1WNL - chains A and B; structure by X-ray diffraction, 1.60 A resolution.

[Chain A (and B)]
Molecule: biotin--[acetyl-CoA-carboxylase] ligase
From: Pyrococcus horikoshii
Notes: EC 6.3.4.15; chain B of this document is another copy of the same molecule, construct and numbering; everything in this record applies to it too
UniProt: O57883 (O57883_PYRHO); residue numbers follow UniProt; this construct covers 1-235
Sequence (235 residues; numbered 1 to 235; the number before each row is that of its first residue):
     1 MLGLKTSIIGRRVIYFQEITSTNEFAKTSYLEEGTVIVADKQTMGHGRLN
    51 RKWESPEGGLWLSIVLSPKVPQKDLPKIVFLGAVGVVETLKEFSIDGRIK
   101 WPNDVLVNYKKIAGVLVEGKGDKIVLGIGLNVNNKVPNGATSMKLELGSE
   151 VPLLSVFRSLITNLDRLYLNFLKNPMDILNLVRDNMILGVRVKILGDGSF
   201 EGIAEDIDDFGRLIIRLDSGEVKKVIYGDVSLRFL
Small-molecule neighbours: ADP (adenosine-5'-diphosphate): Gly47, Arg48, Leu49, Asn50, Arg51, Lys52, Trp53, Glu54, Trp61, Lys111, Asn131, Pro137, Ala140, Ser231, Arg233

[Interface between chain A and chain B]
Residue-residue contacts - 50 pairs, chain A then chain B:
  Met1(A) with Tyr15(B); Val38(B), hydrophobic; Ala39(B); Asp40(B), hydrogen bond (backbone-side chain); Leu153(B); Leu154(B), hydrophobic; Phe157(B), hydrophobic
  Leu2(A) with Tyr15(B); Asp40(B)
  Gly3(A) with Tyr15(B); Asp40(B), hydrogen bond (backbone-side chain)
  Leu4(A) with Tyr15(B), hydrogen bond (backbone-side chain); Gln17(B); Asp40(B)
  Lys5(A) with Glu57(B), salt bridge
  Thr6(A) with Gln17(B), hydrogen bond
  Gly10(A) with Tyr15(B); Gln17(B), hydrogen bond (backbone-side chain)
  Arg11(A) with Phe16(B); Gln17(B), hydrogen bond (backbone-backbone)
  Arg12(A) with Tyr15(B); Phe16(B)
  Val13(A) with Val13(B); Ile14(B); Tyr15(B), hydrogen bond (backbone-backbone)
  Ile14(A) with Val13(B)
  Tyr15(A) with Met1(B); Leu2(B); Gly3(B); Leu4(B), hydrogen bond (side chain-backbone); Gly10(B); Arg12(B); Val13(B), hydrogen bond (backbone-backbone)
  Phe16(A) with Arg11(B); Arg12(B)
  Gln17(A) with Leu4(B); Thr6(B), hydrogen bond (side chain-backbone); Gly10(B), hydrogen bond (side chain-backbone); Arg11(B), hydrogen bond (backbone-backbone)
  Val38(A) with Met1(B), hydrophobic
  Asp40(A) with Met1(B), hydrogen bond (side chain-backbone); Leu2(B); Gly3(B), hydrogen bond (side chain-backbone); Leu4(B)
  Glu57(A) with Lys5(B), salt bridge
  Leu60(A) with Met1(B), hydrophobic
  Leu153(A) with Met1(B), hydrophobic
  Leu154(A) with Met1(B), hydrophobic; Leu154(B), hydrophobic
  Phe157(A) with Met1(B), hydrophobic
Other interface residues (no listed pair), chain A (23 interface residues in all): Phe25, Ala39
Other interface residues (no listed pair), chain B (23 interface residues in all): Phe25, Leu60

[In short]
Chain A and chain B each contribute 23 residues to their interface; the contacts include 14 hydrogen bonds and
2 salt bridges. Among the polar pairs are Lys5(A)-Glu57(B), Met1(A)-Asp40(B) and Gly3(A)-Asp40(B). Ligands of
chain A: ADP.
Both chains are biotin--[acetyl-CoA-carboxylase] ligase (Pyrococcus horikoshii). Entry 1WNL (Crystal Structure
Of Biotin-(Acetyl-CoA-Carboxylase) ligase From Pyrococcus Horikoshii Ot3 in complex with ADP) was determined
by X-ray diffraction together with 1WPY, 1WQ7 and 1WQW from the same study.
